PDB entry 3K10 | X-ray diffraction, 2.50 A resolution | chain A

== Chain A ==
Protein: Protein STN1
Source organism: Saccharomyces cerevisiae
Reference sequence: P38960 (STN1_YEAST); numbering as in UniProt (aligned over 313-491)
Sequence (179 residues; row label = number of the first residue in the row):
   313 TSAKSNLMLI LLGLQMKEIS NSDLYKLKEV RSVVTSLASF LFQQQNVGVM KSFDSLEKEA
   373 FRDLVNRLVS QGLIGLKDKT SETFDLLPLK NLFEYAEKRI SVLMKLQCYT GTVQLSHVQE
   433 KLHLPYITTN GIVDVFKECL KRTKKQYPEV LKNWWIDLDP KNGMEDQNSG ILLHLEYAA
Disordered / not traced: 472-480
Disulfide bonds: Cys-420 forms a disulfide with the same residue of a neighbouring copy of this chain
What the authors report for this chain:
  - mutagenesis - W466E, W466R: decreased growth

== Overview ==
From the paper: W466E and W466R reduce growth.
Chain A is Protein STN1 (Saccharomyces cerevisiae); the structure, Crystal structure of telomere capping
protein Stn1 from Saccharomyces cerevisiae, was determined by X-ray diffraction together with 3K0X from the
same study.
